PDB entry 7Q33 | solution NMR | chains A and B

Chain A:
Molecule: RNA-binding protein 39
From: Homo sapiens
Reference sequence: Q14498 (RBM39_HUMAN); numbering as in UniProt (aligned over 247-332)
Amino-acid sequence (93 residues; row label = number of the first residue in the row):
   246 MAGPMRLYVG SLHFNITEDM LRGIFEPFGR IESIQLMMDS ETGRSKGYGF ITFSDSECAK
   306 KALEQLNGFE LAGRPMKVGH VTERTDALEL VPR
Construct notes: initiating methionine (246); expression tag (333-338)
Swiss-Prot annotation at these positions:
  - natural variant: Met-265 (M265L: Associated with resistance to anticancer indisulam), Gly-268 (G268E: Associated with resistance to anticancer indisulam; G268R: Associated with resistance to anticancer indisulam; G268V: Associated with resistance to anticancer indisulam ...), Glu-271 (E271G: Associated with resistance to anticancer indisulam; E271Q: Associated with resistance to anticancer indisulam), Pro-272 (P272S: Associated with resistance to anticancer indisulam)
From the paper describing this entry:
  - binding site for the 7-nt RNA strand (chain B): Tyr-253, His-258, Phe-259, Asn-260, Arg-289, Ser-290, Phe-295, Lys-322, Arg-329

Chain B:
Molecule: 7-nt RNA strand
From: Homo sapiens
Sequence (7 nucleotides; each row starts with the number of its first residue):
   701 AGCUUUG

Interface between chain A and chain B:
Pairs across the interface - 33 pairs, chain A then chain B:
  Arg-251(A) / G707(B)  base contact
  Tyr-253(A) / U704(B)  sugar contact
  Tyr-253(A) / U705(B)  sugar contact
  Tyr-253(A) / U706(B)  base contact
  Ser-256(A) / C703(B)  base contact
  Ser-256(A) / U704(B)  sugar contact
  Leu-257(A) / G702(B)  base contact
  Leu-257(A) / C703(B)  base contact
  His-258(A) / G702(B)  base contact
  His-258(A) / C703(B)  base contact
  Phe-259(A) / A701(B)  base contact
  Phe-259(A) / G702(B)  base contact
  Asn-260(A) / G702(B)  base contact
  Gln-280(A) / G707(B)  phosphate contact
  Met-282(A) / G707(B)  sugar contact
  Arg-289(A) / A701(B)  base contact
  Ser-290(A) / A701(B)  base contact
  Gly-292(A) / C703(B)  base contact
  Tyr-293(A) / U705(B)  sugar contact
  Tyr-293(A) / U706(B)  phosphate contact
  Phe-295(A) / U706(B)  sugar contact
  Phe-295(A) / G707(B)  base contact
  Arg-319(A) / C703(B)  sugar contact
  Arg-319(A) / U704(B)  phosphate contact
  Lys-322(A) / U704(B)  base contact
  His-325(A) / U706(B)  base contact
  Val-326(A) / U706(B)  base contact
  Val-326(A) / G707(B)  base contact
  Thr-327(A) / U706(B)  base contact
  Thr-327(A) / G707(B)  base contact
  Glu-328(A) / G707(B)  base contact
  Arg-329(A) / U705(B)  phosphate contact
  Arg-329(A) / U706(B)  phosphate contact

Overview:
The interface between chain A and chain B involves 21 residues on one side and 7 on the other. From the paper:
a binding site for the 7-nt RNA strand (chain B) at Tyr-253(A), His-258(A) and Phe-259(A) among others.
Here chain A is RNA-binding protein 39 and chain B is a 7-nt RNA strand, both from Homo sapiens. Entry 7Q33
(Solution structure of RBM39 RRM2 bound to 5'-AGCUUUG-3) was determined by solution NMR (same publication as
7ZAP).
